Entry 3UAH (X-ray diffraction, 1.60 A resolution); this record covers chain A.

== Chain A ==
Molecule: Protein SHQ1
From: Saccharomyces cerevisiae
Notes: fragment: Shq1-specific domain, residues 147-507
Reference sequence: P40486 (SHQ1_YEAST); numbering as in UniProt (aligned over 147-507)
Sequence (366 residues; row label = number of the first residue in the row):
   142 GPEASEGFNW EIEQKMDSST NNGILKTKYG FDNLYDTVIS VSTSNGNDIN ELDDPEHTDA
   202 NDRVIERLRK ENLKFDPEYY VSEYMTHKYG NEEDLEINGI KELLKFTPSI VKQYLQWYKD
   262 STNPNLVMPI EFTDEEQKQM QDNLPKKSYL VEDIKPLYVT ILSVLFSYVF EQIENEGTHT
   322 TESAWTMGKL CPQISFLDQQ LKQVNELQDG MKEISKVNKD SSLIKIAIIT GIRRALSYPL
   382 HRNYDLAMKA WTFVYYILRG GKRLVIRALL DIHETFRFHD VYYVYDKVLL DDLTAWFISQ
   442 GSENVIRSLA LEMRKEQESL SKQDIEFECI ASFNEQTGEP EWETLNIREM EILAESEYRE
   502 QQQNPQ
Unresolved in the structure: 142-163, 346-362, 472-482, 504-507
Differences from the reference sequence: expression tag (142-146)
From the paper describing this entry:
  - conformationally variable residues (order/disorder transition): A472 to E482
  - mutagenesis - R383E: decreased growth in response to 30 degC
  - mutagenesis - W326D: unchanged growth in response to 30 degC
  - mutagenesis - W326D, R383E: decreased growth in response to 37 degC

== Summary ==
From the paper: W326D and R383E reduce growth in response to 37 degC; conformational variability at A472.
Chain A is Protein SHQ1 (Saccharomyces cerevisiae); the structure, Structure of the Shq1 specific domain from
Saccharomyces cerevisiae, was determined by X-ray diffraction (same publication as 3UAI).
